7ZO7 - chain A; structure by X-ray diffraction, 1.63 A resolution.

# Chain A
Name: Metallo-beta-lactamase L1
Organism: Stenotrophomonas maltophilia
Notes: EC 3.5.2.6
UniProt: P52700 (BLA1_STEMA); residues 1-269 here correspond to UniProt positions 22-290 (UniProt number = residue number + 21)
Sequence (271 residues; row label = number of the first residue in the row; numbers below 1 keep their minus sign (Gly-1 is residue -1)):
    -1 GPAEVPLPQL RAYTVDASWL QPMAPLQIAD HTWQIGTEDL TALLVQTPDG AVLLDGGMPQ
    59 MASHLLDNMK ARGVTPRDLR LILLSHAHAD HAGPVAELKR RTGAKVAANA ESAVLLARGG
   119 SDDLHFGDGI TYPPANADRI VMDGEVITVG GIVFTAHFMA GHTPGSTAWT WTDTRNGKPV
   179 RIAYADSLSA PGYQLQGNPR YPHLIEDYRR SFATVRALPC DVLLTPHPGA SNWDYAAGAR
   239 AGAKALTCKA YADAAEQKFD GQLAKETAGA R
Unresolved in the structure: -1 to 1, 268-269
Differences from the reference sequence: expression tag (-1 to 0)
Cystine bridges: Cys218-Cys246
Metal / ion sites: Zn2+ site 1: His84, His86, His160 (together with hydrolysed cefmetazole); Zn2+ site 2: Asp88, His89, His225 (together with hydrolysed cefmetazole)
Small-molecule neighbours: hydrolysed cefmetazole (JOU; (2R,5R)-2-[(1S)-1-[2-(cyanomethylsulfanyl)ethanoylamino]-1-methoxy-2-oxidanyl-2-oxidanylidene-ethyl]-5-[(1-methyl-1,2,3,4-tetrazol-5-yl)sulfanylmethyl]-5,6-dihydro-2H-1,3-thiazine-4-carboxylic acid): Tyr11, Trp17, His84, His86, Asp88, His89, Phe124, Ile128, His160, Ser185, Ser187, Pro189, His225, Gly227, Ala228
UniProt features mapped onto this chain:
  - binding site (Zn(2+)): His84, His86, Asp88, His89, His160, His225
  - binding site (substrate): Asp184

# Overview
Ligands of chain A: hydrolysed cefmetazole. His84, His86 and His160 form the Zn2+ site 1. Asp88, His89 and
His225 form the Zn2+ site 2. UniProt lists 6 Zn2+-binding residues and substrate-binding residue Asp184.
Chain A is Metallo-beta-lactamase L1 (Stenotrophomonas maltophilia); the structure, L1 metallo-beta-lactamase
in complex with hydrolysed cefmetazole, was determined by X-ray diffraction, deposited together with 7ZO2,
7ZO3, 7ZO4, 7ZO5 and 7ZO6.
